7XC7 - chains D and J of the 4 polymer chains in the assembly; structure by electron microscopy, 3.10 A resolution.

[Chain D]
Protein: CHAT domain protein
Source organism: Candidatus Scalindua brodae
UniProtKB: A0A0B0EKL4 (A0A0B0EKL4_9BACT); numbering as in UniProt (aligned over 1-716)
Chain sequence (716 residues; each row starts with the number of its first residue):
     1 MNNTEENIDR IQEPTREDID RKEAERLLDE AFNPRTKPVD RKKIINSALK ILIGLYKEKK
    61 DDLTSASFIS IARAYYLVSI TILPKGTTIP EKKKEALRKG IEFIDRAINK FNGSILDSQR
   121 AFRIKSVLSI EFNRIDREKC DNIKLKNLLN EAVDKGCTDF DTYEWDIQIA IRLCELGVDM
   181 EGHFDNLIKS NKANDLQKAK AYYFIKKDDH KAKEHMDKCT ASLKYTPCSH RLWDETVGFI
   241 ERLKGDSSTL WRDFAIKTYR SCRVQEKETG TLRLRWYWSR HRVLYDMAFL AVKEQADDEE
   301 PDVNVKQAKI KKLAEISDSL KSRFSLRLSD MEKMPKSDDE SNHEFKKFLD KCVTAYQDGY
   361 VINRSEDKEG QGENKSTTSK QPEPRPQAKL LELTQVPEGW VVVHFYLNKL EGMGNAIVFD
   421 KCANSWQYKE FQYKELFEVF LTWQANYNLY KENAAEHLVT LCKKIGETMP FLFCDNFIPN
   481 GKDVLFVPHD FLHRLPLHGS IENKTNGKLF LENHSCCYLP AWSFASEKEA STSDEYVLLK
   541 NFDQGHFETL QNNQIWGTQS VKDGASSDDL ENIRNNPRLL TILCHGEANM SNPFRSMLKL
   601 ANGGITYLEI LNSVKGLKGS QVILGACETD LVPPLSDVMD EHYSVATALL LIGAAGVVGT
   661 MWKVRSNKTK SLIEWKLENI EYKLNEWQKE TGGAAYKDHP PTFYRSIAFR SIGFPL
Not modelled in the structure: 1-13, 329-343, 363-388, 528-531, 589-592, 680-683, 716

[Chain J]
Molecule: 46-nt RNA strand
Sequence (46 nucleotides; numbered 1 to 46; the number before each row is that of its first residue):
     1 CUCUAGUAAC AGCCGUGGAG UCCGGGGCAG AAAAUUGGAC GAUUAA
Not modelled in the structure: 1-23, 43-46

[Chain D / chain J interface]
Pairs across the interface - 17 pairs, chain D then chain J:
  Lys42(D) with A42(J), salt bridge to the phosphate
  Lys50(D) with A39(J), salt bridge to the phosphate
  Lys57(D) with G38(J), salt bridge to the phosphate
  Thr81(D) with A42(J), phosphate contact
  Ile82(D) with A42(J), phosphate contact
  Leu83(D) with A42(J), hydrogen bond to the phosphate
  Lys85(D) with G41(J), base contact; A42(J), phosphate contact
  Lys92(D) with C40(J), salt bridge to the phosphate
  Leu274(D) with A42(J), sugar contact
  Tyr277(D) with A42(J), base contact
  Trp278(D) with A42(J), sugar contact
  Asp358(D) with G41(J), base contact
  Gly359(D) with A42(J), hydrogen bond to the base
  Tyr360(D) with C40(J), hydrogen bond to the base; G41(J), base contact
  Val361(D) with A42(J), base contact
Also at the interface, not in a pair above, chain D (16 interface residues in all): Arg273

[In short]
Chain D and chain J form an interface of 16 and 5 residues respectively, with 3 hydrogen bonds and 4 salt
bridges. Among the polar pairs are Gly359(D)-A42(J), Tyr360(D)-C40(J) and Leu83(D)-A42(J).
Here chain D is CHAT domain protein (Candidatus Scalindua brodae) and chain J is a 46-nt RNA strand. Entry
7XC7 (Cryo-EM structure of a bacterial protein complex) was determined by electron microscopy (same
publication as 7X7A, 7X7R and 7X8A).
